PDB entry 6DBX | electron microscopy, 4.20 A resolution (low resolution: residue-level contacts below are approximate; hydrogen-bond / salt-bridge calls are withheld) | chains C and D of the 6 polymer chains in the assembly

== Chain C ==
Protein: Recombination activating gene 1 - MBP chimera
From: Escherichia coli
Notes: EC 2.3.2.27
Reference sequence: chimeric construct of P0AEX9, O13033: residues -113 to 250 from P0AEX9 (MALE_ECOLI) positions 29-392 (UniProt number = residue number + 142); residues 271-1031 from O13033 positions 271-1031 (same numbers)
Amino-acid sequence (1159 residues; row label = number of the first residue in the row; numbers below 1 keep their minus sign (Met-127 is residue -127)):
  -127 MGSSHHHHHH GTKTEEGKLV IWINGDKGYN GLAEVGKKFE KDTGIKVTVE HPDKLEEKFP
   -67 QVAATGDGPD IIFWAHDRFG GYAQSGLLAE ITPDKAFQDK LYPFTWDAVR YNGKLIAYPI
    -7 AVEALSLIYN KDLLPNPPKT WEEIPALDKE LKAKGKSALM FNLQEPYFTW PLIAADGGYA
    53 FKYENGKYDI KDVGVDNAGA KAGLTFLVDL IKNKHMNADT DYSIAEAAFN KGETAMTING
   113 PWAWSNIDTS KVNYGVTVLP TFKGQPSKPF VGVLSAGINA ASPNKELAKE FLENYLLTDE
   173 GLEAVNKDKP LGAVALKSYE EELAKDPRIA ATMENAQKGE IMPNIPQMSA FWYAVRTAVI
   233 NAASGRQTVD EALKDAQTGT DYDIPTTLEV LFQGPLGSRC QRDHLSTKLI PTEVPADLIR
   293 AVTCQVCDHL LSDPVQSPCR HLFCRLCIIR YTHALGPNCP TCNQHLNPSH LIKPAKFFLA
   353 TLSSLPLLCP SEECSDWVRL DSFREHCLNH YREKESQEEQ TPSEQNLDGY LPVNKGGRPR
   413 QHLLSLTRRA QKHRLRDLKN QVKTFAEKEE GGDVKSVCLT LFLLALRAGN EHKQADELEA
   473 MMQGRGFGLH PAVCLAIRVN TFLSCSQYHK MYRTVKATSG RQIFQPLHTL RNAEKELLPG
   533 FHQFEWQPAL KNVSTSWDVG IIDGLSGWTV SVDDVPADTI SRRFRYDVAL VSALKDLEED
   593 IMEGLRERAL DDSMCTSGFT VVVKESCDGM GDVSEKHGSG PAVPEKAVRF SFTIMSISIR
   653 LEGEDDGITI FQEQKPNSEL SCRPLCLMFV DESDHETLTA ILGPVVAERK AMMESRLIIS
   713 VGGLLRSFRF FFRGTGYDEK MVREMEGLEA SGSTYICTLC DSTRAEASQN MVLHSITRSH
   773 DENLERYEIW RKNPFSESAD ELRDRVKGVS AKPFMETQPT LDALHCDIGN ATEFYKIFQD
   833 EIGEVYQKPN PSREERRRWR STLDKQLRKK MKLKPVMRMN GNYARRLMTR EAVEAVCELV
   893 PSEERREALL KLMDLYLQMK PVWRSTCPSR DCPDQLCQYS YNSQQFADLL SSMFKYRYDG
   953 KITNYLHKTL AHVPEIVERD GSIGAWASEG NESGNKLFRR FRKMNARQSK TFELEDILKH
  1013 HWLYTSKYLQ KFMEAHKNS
Not modelled in the structure: -127 to 407, 628-635, 1031
Differences from the reference sequence: initiating methionine (-127); expression tag (-126 to -114); linker (251-270)
Metal / ion sites: Ca2+ site 1: Asp620, Asp730; Zn2+: Cys749, His959, His964; Ca2+ site 2 near Glu984 (its only coordinating residue here)

== Chain D ==
Protein: Recombination activating gene 2
From: Danio rerio
Reference sequence: Q1RLW7 (Q1RLW7_DANRE); numbering as in UniProt (aligned over 1-530)
Amino-acid sequence (533 residues; each row starts with the number of its first residue; numbers below 1 keep their minus sign (Gly-2 is residue -2)):
    -2 GGSMSLQPLT AVNCGSLVQP GFSLLDLEGD VYLFGQKGWP KRSCPTGIFG VRIKKGELKL
    58 RAISFSNNSS YLPPLRCPAI AHFEAQDGKP ECYLIHGGRT PNNELSSSLY MLSVDSRGCN
   118 RKVTLRCEEK ELVGDVPSAR YGHTLSVINS RGKTACVLFG GRSYMPPTER TTQNWNSVVD
   178 CPPQVYLIDL EFGCCTAHTL PELTDGQSFH VALARQDCVY FLGGHILSSD CRPSRLIRLH
   238 VELLLGSPVL TCTILHEGLT ITSAIASPIG YHEYIIFGGY QSETQKRMEC TYVGLDDVGV
   298 HMESREPPQW TSEISHSRTW FGGSLGKGTA LVAIPSEGNP TPPEAYHFYQ VSFQKEQDGE
   358 ATAQGGSQES TDFEDSAPLE DSEELYFGRE PHELEYSSDV EGDTYNEEDE EDESQTGYWI
   418 KCCLSCQVDP NIWEPYYSTE LTRPAMIFCS RGEGGHWVHA QCMELPESLL LQLSQDNSKY
   478 FCLDHGGLPK QEMTPPKQML PVKRVPMKMT HRKAPVSLKM TPAKKTFLRR LFD
Not modelled in the structure: -2 to -1, 352-530
Differences from the reference sequence: expression tag (-2 to 0)

== How chain C and chain D interact ==
Contacting residue pairs (53; chain C residue first):
  Asn544(C) - Arg167(D)
  Val545(C) - Thr169(D)
  Ser546(C) - Thr168(D)
  Ile554(C) - Gln170(D)
  Leu557(C) - Asn173(D)
  Ser558(C) - Thr169(D)
  Ser558(C) - Gln170(D)
  Ser558(C) - Asn171(D)
  Ser558(C) - Trp172(D)
  Ser558(C) - Asn173(D)
  Ser558(C) - Ser174(D)
  Gly559(C) - Gln170(D)
  Gly559(C) - Ser174(D)
  Trp560(C) - Asn173(D)
  Thr561(C) - Ser174(D)
  Thr561(C) - Val175(D)
  Ser563(C) - Glu280(D)
  Val564(C) - Glu280(D)
  Val564(C) - Arg315(D)
  Asp565(C) - Phe206(D)
  Asp565(C) - Arg229(D)
  Asp566(C) - Tyr138(D)
  Asp566(C) - Phe206(D)
  Arg575(C) - Thr169(D)
  Arg577(C) - Gln170(D)
  Glu637(C) - Asn336(D)
  Asp686(C) - Lys34(D)
  His687(C) - Trp36(D)
  His687(C) - Asn99(D)
  Glu688(C) - Gly35(D)
  Glu688(C) - Pro98(D)
  Thr691(C) - Pro98(D)
  Thr691(C) - Asn99(D)
  Thr691(C) - Asn100(D)
  Ala692(C) - Asn100(D)
  Ala692(C) - Asn173(D)
  Gly695(C) - Trp172(D)
  Pro696(C) - Thr169(D)
  Pro696(C) - Trp172(D)
  Glu741(C) - Arg39(D)
  Ser745(C) - Arg39(D)
  Tyr779(C) - Trp36(D)
  Trp782(C) - Tyr68(D)
  Arg783(C) - Ser67(D)
  Arg783(C) - Tyr68(D)
  Arg783(C) - Glu126(D)
  Asn785(C) - Asn64(D)
  Ser788(C) - Asn64(D)
  Glu789(C) - Asn64(D)
  Ser790(C) - Asn64(D)
  Ala791(C) - Tyr68(D)
  Arg795(C) - Arg39(D)
  Ala803(C) - Trp36(D)
Also at the interface, not in a pair above, chain C (44 interface residues in all): Val551, Val562, Val567, Ala699, Glu700, Lys784, Ser802, Lys804, Phe806
Also at the interface, not in a pair above, chain D (41 interface residues in all): Pro37, Pro42, Ser63, Asn65, Ser66, Pro70, Arg73, Arg96, Thr97, Glu101, Tyr107, Arg159, Thr259, Ser260, Tyr277

== Overview ==
Chain C and chain D form an interface of 44 and 41 residues respectively. Asp620(C) and Asp730(C) coordinate
Ca2+ site 1. Cys749(C), His959(C) and His964(C) form the Zn2+ site.
Chain C is Recombination activating gene 1 - MBP chimera (Escherichia coli) and chain D is Recombination
activating gene 2 (Danio rerio); the structure, Cryo-EM structure of RAG in complex with 12-RSS substrate DNA,
was determined by electron microscopy together with 6DBI, 6DBJ, 6DBL, 6DBO, 6DBQ, 6DBR and 4 further entries
from the same study.
